PDB entry 7BUI | X-ray diffraction, 2.15 A resolution | chains B and E of the 5 polymer chains in the assembly

== Chain B ==
Name: Terminal oxygenase component of carbazole
From: Janthinobacterium sp. (strain J3)
UniProtKB: Q84II6 (Q84II6_JANS3); residue numbers follow UniProt; this construct covers 1-384
Sequence (392 residues; numbered 1 to 392; the number before each row is that of its first residue):
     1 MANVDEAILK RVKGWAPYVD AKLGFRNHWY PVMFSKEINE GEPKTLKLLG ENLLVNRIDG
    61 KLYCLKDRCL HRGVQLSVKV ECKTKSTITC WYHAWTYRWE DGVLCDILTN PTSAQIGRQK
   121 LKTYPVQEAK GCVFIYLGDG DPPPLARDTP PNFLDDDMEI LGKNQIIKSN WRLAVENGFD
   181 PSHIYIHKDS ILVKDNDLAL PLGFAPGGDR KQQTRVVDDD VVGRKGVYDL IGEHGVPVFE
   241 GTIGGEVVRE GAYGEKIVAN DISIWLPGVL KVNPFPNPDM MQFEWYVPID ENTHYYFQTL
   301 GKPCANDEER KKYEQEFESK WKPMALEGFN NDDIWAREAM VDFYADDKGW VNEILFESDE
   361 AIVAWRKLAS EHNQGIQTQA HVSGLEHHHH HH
Unresolved in the structure: 1, 391-392
Sequence notes: expression tag (385-392)
Metal / ion sites: 2Fe-2S cluster Fe: C69, H71, C90, H93; Fe2+: H183, H187, D333
Ligand contacts: 2Fe-2S cluster (FES): C69, H71, R72, V74, C90, Y92, H93, A94, W95

== Chain E ==
Name: Ferredoxin CarAc
From: Pseudomonas resinovorans
UniProtKB: Q8GI16 (CARAC_PSERE); residues 1-107 here = UniProt positions 1-107
Sequence (115 residues; each row starts with the number of its first residue):
     1 MNQIWLKVCA ASDMQPGTIR RVNRVGAAPL AVYRVGDQFY ATEDTCTHGI ASLSEGTLDG
    61 DVIECPFHGG AFNVCTGMPA SSPCTVPLGV FEVEVKEGEV YVAGEKKLEH HHHHH
Unresolved in the structure: 1, 110-115
Sequence notes: expression tag (108-115)
Metal / ion sites: 2Fe-2S cluster Fe: C46, H48, C65, H68
Ligand contacts: 2Fe-2S cluster (FES): C46, H48, G49, I50, A51, C65, F67, H68, G69, G70, P83, C84
Swiss-Prot annotation at these positions:
  - binding site ([2Fe-2S] cluster): C46, H48, C65, H68

== How chain B and chain E interact ==
Contacting residue pairs - 29 pairs, chain B then chain E:
  R11(B) with F67(E); H68(E), hydrogen bond (side chain-backbone); G69(E), hydrogen bond (backbone-backbone); G70(E); S82(E), hydrogen bond (side chain-backbone); P83(E)
  V12(B) with F67(E)
  K13(B) with E64(E), salt bridge; P66(E)
  G14(B) with P66(E), hydrogen bond (backbone-backbone)
  W15(B) with F67(E), hydrophobic
  R210(B) with R21(E); I50(E), hydrogen bond (side chain-backbone)
  W350(B) with H68(E)
  V351(B) with H48(E); H68(E); P83(E)
  N352(B) with H48(E), hydrogen bond (backbone-side chain); P83(E)
  E353(B) with H48(E), hydrogen bond (backbone-side chain); H68(E), salt bridge
  I354(B) with H48(E)
  L355(B) with H48(E); G49(E)
  F356(B) with I50(E)
  E357(B) with I50(E)
  D359(B) with I50(E)
  E360(B) with I50(E)
  V363(B) with F67(E), hydrophobic
Other interface residues (no listed pair), chain B (18 interface residues in all): K367
Other interface residues (no listed pair), chain E (14 interface residues in all): S52, S81

== Summary ==
Chain B and chain E form an interface of 18 and 14 residues respectively, with 7 hydrogen bonds and 2 salt
bridges. Among the polar pairs are K13(B)-E64(E), E353(B)-H68(E) and R11(B)-H68(E). Ligands of chain B: 2Fe-2S
cluster. Ligands of chain E: 2Fe-2S cluster.
Here chain B is Terminal oxygenase component of carbazole (Janthinobacterium sp. (strain J3)) and chain E is
Ferredoxin CarAc (Pseudomonas resinovorans). Entry 7BUI (Complex of reduced oxygenase and oxidized ferredoxin
in carbazole 1,9a- dioxygenase) was determined by X-ray diffraction.
